PDB entry 9IC1 | electron microscopy, 2.73 A resolution | chains A and P of the 5 polymer chains in the assembly

# Chain A
Molecule: DNA polymerase subunit gamma-1
Source organism: Homo sapiens
Notes: EC 2.7.7.7, 3.1.11.-, 4.2.99.-
UniProtKB: P54098 (DPOG1_HUMAN); residue numbers follow UniProt; this construct covers 26-1239
Sequence (1221 residues; row label = number of the first residue in the row):
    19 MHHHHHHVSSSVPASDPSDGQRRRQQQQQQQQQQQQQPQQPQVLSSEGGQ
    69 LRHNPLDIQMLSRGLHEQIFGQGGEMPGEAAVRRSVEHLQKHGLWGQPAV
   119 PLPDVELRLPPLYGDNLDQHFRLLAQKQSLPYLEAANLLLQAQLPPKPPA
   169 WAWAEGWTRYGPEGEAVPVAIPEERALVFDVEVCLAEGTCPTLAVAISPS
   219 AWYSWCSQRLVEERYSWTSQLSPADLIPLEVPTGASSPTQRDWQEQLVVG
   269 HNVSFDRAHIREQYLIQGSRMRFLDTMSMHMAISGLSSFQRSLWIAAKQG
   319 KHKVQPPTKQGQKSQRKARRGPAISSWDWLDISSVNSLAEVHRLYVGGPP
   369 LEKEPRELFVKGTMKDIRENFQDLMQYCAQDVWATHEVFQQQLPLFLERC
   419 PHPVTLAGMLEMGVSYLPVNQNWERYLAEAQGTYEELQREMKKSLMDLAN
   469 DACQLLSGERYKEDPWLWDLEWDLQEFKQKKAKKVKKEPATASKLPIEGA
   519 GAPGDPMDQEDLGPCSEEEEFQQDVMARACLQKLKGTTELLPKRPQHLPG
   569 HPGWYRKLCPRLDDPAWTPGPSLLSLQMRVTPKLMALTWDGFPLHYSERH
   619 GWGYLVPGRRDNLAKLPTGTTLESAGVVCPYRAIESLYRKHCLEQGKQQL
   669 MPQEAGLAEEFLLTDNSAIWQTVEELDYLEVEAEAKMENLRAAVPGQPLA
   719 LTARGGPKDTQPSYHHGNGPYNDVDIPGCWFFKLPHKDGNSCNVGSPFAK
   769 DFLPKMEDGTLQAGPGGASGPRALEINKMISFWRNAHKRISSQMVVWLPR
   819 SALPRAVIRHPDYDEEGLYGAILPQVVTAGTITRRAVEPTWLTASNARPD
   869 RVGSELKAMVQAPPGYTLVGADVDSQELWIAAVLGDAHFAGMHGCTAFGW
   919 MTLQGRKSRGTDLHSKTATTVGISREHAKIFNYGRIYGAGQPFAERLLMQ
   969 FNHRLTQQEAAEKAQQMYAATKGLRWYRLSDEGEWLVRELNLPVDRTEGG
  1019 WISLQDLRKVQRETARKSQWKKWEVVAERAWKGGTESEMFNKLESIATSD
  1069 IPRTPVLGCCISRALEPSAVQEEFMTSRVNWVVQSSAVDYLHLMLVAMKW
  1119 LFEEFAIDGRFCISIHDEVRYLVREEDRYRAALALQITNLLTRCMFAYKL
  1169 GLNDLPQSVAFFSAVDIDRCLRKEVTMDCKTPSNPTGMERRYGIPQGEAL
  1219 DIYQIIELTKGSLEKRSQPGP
Disordered / not traced: 19-67, 249-261, 317-343, 499-531, 628-730, 972-977, 989-1050, 1234-1239
Differences from the reference sequence: initiating methionine (19); expression tag (20-25)
Swiss-Prot annotation at these positions:
  - region: Gln-43 to Gln-55 (Does not contribute to polymerase and exonuclease enzymatic activities), Thr-858 to Asn-864 (Trigger loop)
  - motif: Val-196 to Glu-200 (Exo I), Val-267 to Arg-275 (Exo II), Tyr-395 to Thr-403 (Exo III), Val-887 to Leu-896 (Pol A), Arg-943 to Gly-958 (Pol B), His-1134 to Val-1141 (Pol C)
  - active site: Asp-198 (Exonuclease activity)
  - binding site (DNA): Ser-306, Ser-593, Lys-806, Thr-849, Thr-1094, Ser-1095
  - binding site (RNA): Arg-579, His-754, Gly-763, Lys-768, Ser-863, Arg-869
  - binding site (a 2'-deoxyribonucleoside 5'-triphosphate): Asp-890, Val-891, Ser-893, Glu-895, Arg-943, Lys-947, Tyr-951, Asp-1135
  - binding site (Mg(2+)): Asp-890, Val-891, Asp-1135
  - site (Critical for replication fidelity and mismatch recognition): Arg-853, Gln-1102
  - natural variant: Gln-55 (Q55QQ; Q55QQQ), Arg-227 (R227W: In PEOB1 and MTDPS4B), Arg-232 (R232G: In MTDPS4A; R232H: In LS), Leu-244 (L244P: In MTDPS4A), Thr-251 (T251I: In PEOB1, MTDPS4A and MTDPS4B), Gly-268 (G268A: In PEOB1), Arg-275 (R275Q: Found in a patient with epileptic encephalopathy, developmental delay and moderate intellectual disability; uncertain significance), His-277 (H277L: In PEOB1; uncertain significance), Gly-303 (G303R: In MTDPS4A), Leu-304 (L304R: In PEOB1 and SANDO; L304SANDO: In PEOB1), Ser-305 (S305R: In MTDPS4A), Gln-308 (Q308H: In PEOB1), 51 further natural variant entries in UniProt
  - mutagenesis: Asp-198 (D198A: Abolishes exonuclease activity; when associated with A-200. Decreases polymerase exonucleolytic proofreading by 30-fold for the T:G mismatch and by 14-fold for the A:A mismatch ...), Glu-200 (E200A: Abolishes exonuclease activity; when associated with A-198. Decreases polymerase exonucleolytic proofreading by 30-fold for the T:G mismatch and by 14-fold for the A:A mismatch ...), Asp-274 (D274A: Unable to idle at the 5'-end of the nascent DNA strand. Continues DNA synthesis into double-stranded DNA past the 5'-end creating a flap structure that cannot be ligated), Lys-498 (K498C: Decreases processive DNA synthesis), Lys-499 (K499C: Decreases processive DNA synthesis), Lys-501 (K501C: Decreases processive DNA synthesis), Val-543 to Leu-558 (Markedly decreases the stimulation by POLG2, resulting in impaired processive DNA synthesis), Leu-549 (L549N: Decreases processive DNA synthesis), Leu-552 (L552N: Decreases processive DNA synthesis), Lys-553 (K553N: Decreases processive DNA synthesis), Arg-853 (R853A: Abolishes primer DNA extention in the presence of dNTPs. Impairs intrinsic polymerase processivity. Enhances exonuclease activity leading to primer DNA degradation), Asp-890 (D890N: Abolishes DNA polymerase activity), 1 further mutagenesis entry in UniProt
Ion coordination: Ca2+: Asp-890, Val-891, Asp-1135 (together with 2'-deoxycytidine-5'-triphosphate)
Ligand contacts: 2'-deoxycytidine-5'-triphosphate (DCP): Arg-853, Asp-890, Val-891, Asp-892, Ser-893, Gln-894, Glu-895, His-932, Arg-943, Lys-947, Ile-948, Tyr-951, Tyr-955, Asp-1135
What the authors report for this chain:
  - disease-associated variants - A467T, W748S/E1143G, G848S: decreased catalytic activity
  - binding site for 2'-deoxycytidine-5'-triphosphate: Tyr-955

# Chain P
Molecule: primer strand (25-nt DNA)
Sequence (25 nucleotides; row label = number of the first residue in the row):
     1 GCATGCGGTCGAGTCTAGAGGAGCT
Disordered / not traced: 1-7

# Chain A / chain P interface
Contacting residue pairs - 35 pairs, chain A then chain P:
  Lys-379(A) / DC15(P)  phosphate contact
  Lys-379(A) / DT16(P)  salt bridge to the phosphate
  Lys-496(A) / DG11(P)  sugar contact
  Arg-562(A) / DG13(P)  salt bridge to the phosphate
  Arg-579(A) / DG13(P)  salt bridge to the phosphate
  His-754(A) / DG21(P)  salt bridge to the phosphate
  Asn-761(A) / DG20(P)  hydrogen bond to the phosphate
  Asn-761(A) / DG21(P)  phosphate contact
  Val-762(A) / DG20(P)  phosphate contact
  Val-762(A) / DG21(P)  phosphate contact
  Gly-763(A) / DG20(P)  hydrogen bond to the phosphate
  Gly-763(A) / DG21(P)  hydrogen bond to the phosphate
  Ala-767(A) / DG21(P)  phosphate contact
  Ala-767(A) / DA22(P)  phosphate contact
  Lys-768(A) / DA22(P)  hydrogen bond to the phosphate
  Lys-768(A) / DG23(P)  salt bridge to the phosphate
  Ser-799(A) / DA22(P)  sugar contact
  Ser-799(A) / DG23(P)  phosphate contact
  Phe-800(A) / DG23(P)  phosphate contact
  Asn-803(A) / DG21(P)  base contact
  Asn-803(A) / DA22(P)  sugar contact
  Arg-853(A) / DT25(P)  hydrogen bond to the base
  Leu-860(A) / DC24(P)  sugar contact
  Thr-861(A) / DG23(P)  base contact
  Thr-861(A) / DC24(P)  sugar contact
  Ala-862(A) / DC24(P)  sugar contact
  Ser-863(A) / DG23(P)  phosphate contact
  Ser-863(A) / DC24(P)  phosphate contact
  Asn-864(A) / DC24(P)  hydrogen bond to the phosphate
  Asn-864(A) / DT25(P)  phosphate contact
  Arg-869(A) / DG23(P)  salt bridge to the phosphate
  Ile-1133(A) / DT25(P)  sugar contact
  His-1134(A) / DT25(P)  hydrogen bond to the sugar
  Asp-1135(A) / DT25(P)  hydrogen bond to the phosphate
  Glu-1136(A) / DT25(P)  phosphate contact
Also at the interface, not in a pair above, chain A (28 interface residues in all): Ser-764, Phe-766, Lys-796, Lys-875
Also at the interface, not in a pair above, chain P (11 interface residues in all): DA12

# In short
28 residues of chain A face 11 of chain P across their interface, with 8 hydrogen bonds and 6 salt bridges.
Among the polar pairs are Arg-853(A)/DT25(P), His-1134(A)/DT25(P) and Asn-761(A)/DG20(P). Bound to chain A:
2'-deoxycytidine-5'-triphosphate. From the paper: a binding site for 2'-deoxycytidine-5'-triphosphate at
Tyr-955(A); A467T, W748S/E1143G and G848S of chain A reduce catalytic activity.
Here chain A is DNA polymerase subunit gamma-1 (Homo sapiens) and chain P is primer strand (25-nt DNA). Entry
9IC1 (Chimeric mitochondrial DNA polymerase gamma ternary complex (hAmB) in replication conformer) was
determined by electron microscopy (same publication as 9G74, 9G75, 9G77, 9IBX, 9IBZ, 9IC0 and 9IC3).
